PDB entry 3O0N | X-ray diffraction, 1.95 A resolution | chains A and B

Chain A (and B):
Molecule: Ribonucleoside-diphosphate reductase
From: Thermotoga maritima
Notes: EC 1.17.4.1; chain B of this document is another copy of the same molecule, construct and numbering; everything in this record applies to it too
UniProt: O33839 (O33839_THEMA); residue numbers follow UniProt; this construct covers 1-644
Chain sequence (644 residues; each row starts with the number of its first residue):
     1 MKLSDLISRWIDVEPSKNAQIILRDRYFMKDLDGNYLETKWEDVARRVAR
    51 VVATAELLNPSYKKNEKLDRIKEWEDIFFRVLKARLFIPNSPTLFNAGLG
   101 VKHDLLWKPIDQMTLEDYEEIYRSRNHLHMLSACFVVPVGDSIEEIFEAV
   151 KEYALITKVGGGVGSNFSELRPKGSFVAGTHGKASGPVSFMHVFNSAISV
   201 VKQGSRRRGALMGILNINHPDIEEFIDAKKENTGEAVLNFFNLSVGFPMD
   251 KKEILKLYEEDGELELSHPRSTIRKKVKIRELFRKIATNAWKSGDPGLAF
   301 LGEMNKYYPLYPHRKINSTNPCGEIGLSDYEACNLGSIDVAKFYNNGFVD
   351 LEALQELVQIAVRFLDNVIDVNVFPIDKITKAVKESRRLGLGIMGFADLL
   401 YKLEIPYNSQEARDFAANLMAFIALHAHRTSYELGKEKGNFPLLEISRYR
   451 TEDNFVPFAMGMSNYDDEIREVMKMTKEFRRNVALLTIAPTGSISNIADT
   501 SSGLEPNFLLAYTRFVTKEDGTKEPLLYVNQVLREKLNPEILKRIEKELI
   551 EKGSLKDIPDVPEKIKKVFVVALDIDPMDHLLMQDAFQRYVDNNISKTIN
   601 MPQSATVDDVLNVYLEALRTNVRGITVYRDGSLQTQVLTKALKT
Disordered / not traced: 202-209, 231-236, 514-525, 634-644 (chain B: 203-209, 231-236, 516-524, 634-644)
Residues lining bound ligands:
  - dTTP (TTP), molecule 1: Asp141, Ser142, Ile143, Ile146, Leu170, Arg171, Phe176, Val177, Ala178, Gly179, Thr180, Lys183, Ala184, Ser185, Phe190
  - dTTP (TTP), molecule 2: Lys158, Val200, Val201

How chain A and chain B interact:
Pairs across the interface - 37 pairs, chain A then chain B:
  Lys30(A) with His181(B), hydrogen bond (backbone-side chain)
  Asp31(A) with His181(B), hydrogen bond (backbone-side chain)
  Leu32(A) with Phe176(B), hydrophobic
  Leu128(A) with Gly179(B)
  Ile143(A) with Ala154(B), hydrophobic
  Glu144(A) with Lys151(B), salt bridge; Leu155(B)
  Phe147(A) with Val150(B), hydrophobic; Lys151(B); Ala154(B), hydrophobic; Ala197(B), hydrophobic
  Glu148(A) with Lys151(B), salt bridge
  Val150(A) with Phe147(B), hydrophobic
  Lys151(A) with Glu144(B), salt bridge; Phe147(B); Glu148(B), salt bridge
  Ala154(A) with Ile143(B), hydrophobic; Phe147(B), hydrophobic
  Leu155(A) with Glu144(B)
  Lys158(A) with Thr180(B)
  Phe176(A) with Leu32(B)
  Gly179(A) with Leu128(B)
  Thr180(A) with Lys158(B)
  His181(A) with Lys30(B); Leu32(B)
  Ser185(A) with Val200(B), hydrogen bond (side chain-backbone)
  Ser189(A) with Val200(B)
  Phe190(A) with Val200(B), hydrophobic
  Val193(A) with Ser196(B); Val200(B), hydrophobic
  Ser196(A) with Val193(B); Ser196(B), hydrogen bond
  Ala197(A) with Phe147(B), hydrophobic
  Val200(A) with Ser185(B), hydrogen bond (backbone-side chain); Ser189(B); Phe190(B), hydrophobic; Val193(B), hydrophobic
Also at the interface, not in a pair above, chain A (27 interface residues in all): Ala178, His192, Val201
Also at the interface, not in a pair above, chain B (26 interface residues in all): Asp31, Val201, Lys202

Summary:
27 residues of chain A and 26 residues of chain B are in contact, with 5 hydrogen bonds and 4 salt bridges.
Polar contacts include Glu144(A)-Lys151(B), Glu148(A)-Lys151(B) and Lys30(A)-His181(B). Chain A binds dTTP.
Chain A and chain B are both Ribonucleoside-diphosphate reductase (Thermotoga maritima); the structure,
Thermotoga maritima Ribonucleotide Reductase, NrdJ, in complex with dTTP and Adenosylcobalamin, was determined
by X-ray diffraction (same publication as 3O0O).
